3VO1 - chain A; structure by X-ray diffraction, 2.00 A resolution.

Chain A:
Protein: Ferredoxin--NADP reductase, chloroplastic
Organism: Zea mays
Notes: EC 1.18.1.2
UniProtKB: Q9SLP5 (Q9SLP5_MAIZE); residues 2-314 here correspond to UniProt positions 56-368 (UniProt number = residue number + 54)
Sequence (314 residues; row label = number of the first residue in the row):
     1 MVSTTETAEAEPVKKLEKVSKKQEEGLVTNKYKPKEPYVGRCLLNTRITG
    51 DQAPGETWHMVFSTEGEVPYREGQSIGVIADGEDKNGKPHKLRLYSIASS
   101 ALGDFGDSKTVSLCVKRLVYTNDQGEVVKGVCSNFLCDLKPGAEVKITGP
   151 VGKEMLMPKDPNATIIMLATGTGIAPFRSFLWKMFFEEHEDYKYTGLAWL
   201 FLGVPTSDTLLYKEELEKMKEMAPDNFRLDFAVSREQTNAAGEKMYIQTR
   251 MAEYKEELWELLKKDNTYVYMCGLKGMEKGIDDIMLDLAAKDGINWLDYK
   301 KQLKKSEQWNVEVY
Not modelled in the structure: 1-19
Sequence notes: initiating methionine (1)
Small-molecule neighbours: FAD (flavin-adenine dinucleotide): Ser-75, Arg-93, Leu-94, Tyr-95, Ser-96, Cys-114, Val-115, Lys-116, Leu-118, Tyr-120, Val-128, Gly-130, Val-131, Cys-132, Ser-133, Thr-172, Ala-175, Glu-312, Tyr-314

Overview:
Ligands of chain A: flavin-adenine dinucleotide.
Chain A is Ferredoxin--NADP reductase, chloroplastic (Zea mays); the structure, Crystal structure of Zea mays
leaf ferredoxin-NADP+ reductase II, was determined by X-ray diffraction together with 3VO2 from the same
study.
